Entry 2VJL (X-ray diffraction, 2.00 A resolution); this record covers chains A and B.

[Chain A (and B)]
Name: Formyl-coenzyme A transferase
Organism: Oxalobacter formigenes
Notes: EC 2.8.3.16; chain B of this document is another copy of the same molecule, construct and numbering; everything in this record applies to it too
UniProt: O06644 (FCTA_OXAFO); residue numbers follow UniProt; this construct covers 1-428
Sequence (428 residues; row label = number of the first residue in the row):
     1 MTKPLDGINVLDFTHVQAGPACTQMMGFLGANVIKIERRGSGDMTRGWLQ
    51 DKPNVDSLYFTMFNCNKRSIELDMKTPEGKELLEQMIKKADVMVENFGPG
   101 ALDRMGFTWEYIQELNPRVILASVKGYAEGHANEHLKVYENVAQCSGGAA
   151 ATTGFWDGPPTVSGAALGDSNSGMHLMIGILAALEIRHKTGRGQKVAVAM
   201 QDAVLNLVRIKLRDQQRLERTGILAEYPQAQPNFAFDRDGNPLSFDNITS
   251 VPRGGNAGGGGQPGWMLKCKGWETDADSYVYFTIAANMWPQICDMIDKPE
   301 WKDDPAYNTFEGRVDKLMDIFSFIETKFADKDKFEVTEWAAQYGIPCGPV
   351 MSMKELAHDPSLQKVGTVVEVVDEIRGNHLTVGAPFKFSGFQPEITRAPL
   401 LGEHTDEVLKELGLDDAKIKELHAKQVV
Disordered / not traced: 1
Glycans and other covalent adducts: coenzyme A (COA) linked to Asp169
Differences from the reference sequence: conflict Ile186 (Met in O06644)
Metal / ion sites: Mg2+ site 1: Phe245, Ile248; Mg2+ site 2: Asp294, Asp297
Small-molecule neighbours:
  - coenzyme A (COA), molecule 1: His15, Val16, Gln17, Ala18, Glu37, Arg38, Leu72, Asp73, Met74, Lys75, Asn96, Phe97, Gly98, Ala101, Arg104, Met105, Val124, Lys125, Gly126, Lys137, Val138, Tyr139, Glu140, Met200
  - coenzyme A (COA), molecule 2: Gly260, Gly261, Gln262

[Chain A / chain B interface]
Pairs across the interface (285; chain A residue first):
  Lys3(A) - Lys189(B)  hydrogen bond (backbone-side chain)
  Pro4(A) - Ala182(B)
  Pro4(A) - Glu185(B)
  Pro4(A) - Ile186(B)  hydrophobic
  Pro4(A) - Lys189(B)  hydrogen bond (backbone-side chain)
  Asp6(A) - Lys189(B)
  Gln17(A) - Ile210(B)
  Gln24(A) - Arg209(B)
  Met25(A) - Asn206(B)
  Leu29(A) - Ala182(B)  hydrophobic
  Leu49(A) - Arg213(B)
  Leu49(A) - Arg217(B)  hydrogen bond (backbone-side chain)
  Leu49(A) - Glu226(B)
  Leu49(A) - Gly260(B)
  Leu49(A) - Gly261(B)
  Asp51(A) - Arg220(B)  salt bridge
  Asp51(A) - Thr221(B)
  Leu58(A) - Arg213(B)
  Leu58(A) - Gln216(B)
  Leu58(A) - Arg220(B)
  Tyr59(A) - Arg213(B)
  Tyr59(A) - Gly261(B)
  Met62(A) - Arg209(B)  hydrogen bond (backbone-side chain)
  Met62(A) - Leu212(B)  hydrophobic
  Met62(A) - Arg213(B)
  Met62(A) - Gln216(B)  hydrogen bond
  Phe63(A) - Arg209(B)
  Trp109(A) - Ser389(B)
  Glu129(A) - Val365(B)
  His131(A) - Asp359(B)  salt bridge
  His131(A) - Ser361(B)
  His131(A) - Val365(B)
  Ala132(A) - Ser361(B)  hydrogen bond (backbone-side chain)
  Tyr139(A) - Gln262(B)
  Tyr139(A) - Ala285(B)
  Tyr139(A) - Pro346(B)  hydrophobic
  Asn141(A) - Ala257(B)  hydrogen bond (side chain-backbone)
  Asn141(A) - Gly258(B)
  Asn141(A) - Tyr281(B)  hydrogen bond
  Val142(A) - Gly348(B)
  Cys145(A) - Met266(B)  hydrophobic
  Cys145(A) - Tyr281(B)  hydrophobic
  Cys145(A) - Pro349(B)
  Cys145(A) - Val350(B)  hydrophobic
  Cys145(A) - Met351(B)  hydrogen bond (backbone-backbone)
  Ser146(A) - Met351(B)
  Ser146(A) - Leu356(B)
  Gly147(A) - Leu356(B)
  Gly148(A) - Met351(B)
  Gly148(A) - Met353(B)
  Gly148(A) - Leu356(B)
  Ala151(A) - Asp277(B)
  Ala151(A) - Val350(B)  hydrophobic
  Ala151(A) - Met351(B)
  Thr152(A) - Gly164(B)
  Thr152(A) - Met353(B)
  Thr153(A) - Val162(B)
  Thr153(A) - Ser163(B)
  Thr153(A) - Gly164(B)  hydrogen bond (side chain-backbone)
  Pro159(A) - Asn256(B)
  Pro159(A) - Tyr279(B)  hydrophobic
  Pro160(A) - Asn256(B)  hydrogen bond (backbone-side chain)
  Pro160(A) - Met266(B)
  Pro160(A) - Ala276(B)
  Pro160(A) - Tyr279(B)
  Pro160(A) - Val350(B)  hydrophobic
  Thr161(A) - Asn256(B)
  Val162(A) - Thr153(B)
  Val162(A) - Gly255(B)
  Val162(A) - Asn256(B)  hydrogen bond (backbone-side chain)
  Val162(A) - Met266(B)  hydrophobic
  Ser163(A) - Thr153(B)
  Ser163(A) - Ser163(B)  hydrogen bond
  Gly164(A) - Thr152(B)
  Gly164(A) - Thr153(B)  hydrogen bond (backbone-side chain)
  Gly164(A) - Ile210(B)
  Gly164(A) - Lys211(B)
  Ala165(A) - Leu167(B)  hydrophobic
  Ala165(A) - Leu207(B)
  Ala165(A) - Val208(B)  hydrophobic
  Ala166(A) - Leu207(B)  hydrogen bond (backbone-backbone)
  Leu167(A) - Ser163(B)
  Leu167(A) - Ala165(B)  hydrophobic
  Leu167(A) - Leu167(B)  hydrophobic
  Ser170(A) - Leu207(B)
  Asn171(A) - Leu207(B)
  Met174(A) - His175(B)
  Met174(A) - Ile178(B)
  Met174(A) - Asn206(B)  hydrogen bond
  His175(A) - Met174(B)
  His175(A) - Pro385(B)
  His175(A) - Phe386(B)
  Met177(A) - Ile178(B)  hydrophobic
  Ile178(A) - Met174(B)
  Ile178(A) - Met177(B)  hydrophobic
  Ile178(A) - Ile178(B)  hydrophobic
  Ile178(A) - Leu181(B)
  Ile178(A) - Phe386(B)  hydrophobic
  Gly179(A) - Phe388(B)
  Leu181(A) - Ile178(B)
  Leu181(A) - Leu181(B)  hydrophobic
  Ala182(A) - Pro4(B)
  Ala182(A) - Leu29(B)  hydrophobic
  Ala182(A) - Phe388(B)  hydrophobic
  Leu184(A) - Glu185(B)
  Glu185(A) - Pro4(B)
  Glu185(A) - Leu184(B)
  Glu185(A) - Glu185(B)
  Glu185(A) - His188(B)  salt bridge
  Ile186(A) - Pro4(B)  hydrophobic
  His188(A) - Glu185(B)  salt bridge
  His188(A) - His188(B)
  Lys189(A) - Lys3(B)  hydrogen bond (side chain-backbone)
  Lys189(A) - Pro4(B)  hydrogen bond (side chain-backbone)
  Lys189(A) - Asp6(B)  hydrogen bond (side chain-backbone)
  Thr190(A) - Thr2(B)
  Gln194(A) - Phe388(B)
  Gln194(A) - Ser389(B)
  Gln194(A) - Gly390(B)  hydrogen bond (side chain-backbone)
  Lys195(A) - Lys387(B)
  Lys195(A) - Phe388(B)
  Lys195(A) - Ser389(B)  hydrogen bond (backbone-backbone)
  Val196(A) - Phe386(B)  hydrophobic
  Val196(A) - Lys387(B)
  Val196(A) - Phe388(B)  hydrophobic
  Ala197(A) - Pro385(B)
  Ala197(A) - Phe386(B)
  Ala197(A) - Lys387(B)  hydrogen bond (backbone-backbone)
  Val198(A) - Pro385(B)
  Val198(A) - Phe386(B)  hydrophobic
  Gln201(A) - Leu356(B)
  Gln201(A) - Leu362(B)
  Asp202(A) - Leu362(B)
  Asp202(A) - Thr367(B)  hydrogen bond
  Asp202(A) - Pro385(B)
  Asp202(A) - Lys387(B)
  Leu205(A) - Leu362(B)  hydrophobic
  Leu205(A) - Thr367(B)
  Leu205(A) - Val382(B)
  Asn206(A) - Met25(B)
  Asn206(A) - Met174(B)  hydrogen bond
  Asn206(A) - Val382(B)
  Leu207(A) - Ala165(B)
  Leu207(A) - Ala166(B)  hydrogen bond (backbone-backbone)
  Leu207(A) - Asn171(B)
  Val208(A) - Met353(B)  hydrophobic
  Arg209(A) - Gln24(B)
  Arg209(A) - Met25(B)
  Arg209(A) - Met62(B)  hydrogen bond (side chain-backbone)
  Arg209(A) - Phe63(B)
  Arg209(A) - Thr381(B)  hydrogen bond
  Arg209(A) - Val382(B)  hydrogen bond (side chain-backbone)
  Arg209(A) - Gly383(B)
  Ile210(A) - Gln17(B)
  Ile210(A) - Tyr59(B)  hydrophobic
  Ile210(A) - Gly164(B)
  Lys211(A) - Gly164(B)
  Lys211(A) - Met353(B)
  Leu212(A) - Met62(B)  hydrophobic
  Leu212(A) - Met353(B)
  Leu212(A) - Ala357(B)  hydrophobic
  Leu212(A) - Thr381(B)
  Leu212(A) - Val382(B)  hydrophobic
  Arg213(A) - Leu58(B)
  Arg213(A) - Tyr59(B)
  Arg213(A) - Met62(B)
  Gln215(A) - Met353(B)
  Gln215(A) - Lys354(B)
  Gln216(A) - Leu58(B)
  Gln216(A) - Met62(B)
  Gln216(A) - His379(B)
  Gln216(A) - Leu380(B)  hydrogen bond (side chain-backbone)
  Arg217(A) - Leu49(B)
  Arg217(A) - Leu58(B)
  Glu219(A) - His358(B)  salt bridge
  Arg220(A) - Asp51(B)  salt bridge
  Arg220(A) - Asn378(B)  hydrogen bond (side chain-backbone)
  Arg220(A) - His379(B)
  Thr221(A) - Asp51(B)
  Glu226(A) - Leu49(B)
  Arg238(A) - Trp272(B)
  Arg238(A) - Tyr279(B)
  Ser250(A) - Ser352(B)
  Ser250(A) - Met353(B)  hydrogen bond (side chain-backbone)
  Ser250(A) - Lys354(B)  hydrogen bond (side chain-backbone)
  Val251(A) - Met353(B)  hydrophobic
  Arg253(A) - Ala276(B)  hydrogen bond (side chain-backbone)
  Arg253(A) - Asp277(B)  salt bridge
  Gly255(A) - Val162(B)
  Asn256(A) - Pro159(B)
  Asn256(A) - Pro160(B)  hydrogen bond (side chain-backbone)
  Asn256(A) - Thr161(B)
  Asn256(A) - Val162(B)  hydrogen bond (side chain-backbone)
  Ala257(A) - Asn141(B)  hydrogen bond (backbone-side chain)
  Ala257(A) - Val162(B)
  Gly258(A) - Asn141(B)  hydrogen bond (backbone-side chain)
  Gly260(A) - Gln17(B)
  Gly260(A) - Trp48(B)
  Gly260(A) - Tyr59(B)  hydrogen bond (backbone-side chain)
  Gly261(A) - Trp48(B)
  Gln262(A) - Met44(B)
  Gln262(A) - Trp48(B)
  Met266(A) - Cys145(B)  hydrophobic
  Met266(A) - Pro160(B)
  Met266(A) - Val162(B)  hydrophobic
  Ala276(A) - Pro160(B)
  Ala276(A) - Arg253(B)  hydrogen bond (backbone-side chain)
  Asp277(A) - Ala151(B)
  Asp277(A) - Arg253(B)  salt bridge
  Tyr279(A) - Pro159(B)  hydrophobic
  Tyr279(A) - Pro160(B)
  Tyr281(A) - Asn141(B)  hydrogen bond
  Tyr281(A) - Val142(B)  hydrophobic
  Tyr281(A) - Cys145(B)  hydrophobic
  Gly344(A) - Lys137(B)  hydrogen bond (backbone-side chain)
  Pro349(A) - Cys145(B)
  Pro349(A) - Ser146(B)
  Val350(A) - Cys145(B)  hydrophobic
  Val350(A) - Ala151(B)  hydrophobic
  Val350(A) - Pro160(B)  hydrophobic
  Met351(A) - Cys145(B)  hydrogen bond (backbone-backbone)
  Met351(A) - Ser146(B)
  Met351(A) - Gly148(B)
  Met351(A) - Ala151(B)
  Ser352(A) - Ser250(B)
  Met353(A) - Gly148(B)
  Met353(A) - Thr152(B)
  Met353(A) - Lys211(B)
  Met353(A) - Leu212(B)
  Met353(A) - Gln215(B)
  Met353(A) - Ser250(B)  hydrogen bond (backbone-side chain)
  Met353(A) - Val251(B)  hydrophobic
  Lys354(A) - Gln215(B)
  Lys354(A) - Thr249(B)  hydrogen bond
  Lys354(A) - Ser250(B)  hydrogen bond (backbone-side chain)
  Leu356(A) - Ser146(B)
  Leu356(A) - Gly147(B)
  Leu356(A) - Gly148(B)
  Leu356(A) - Gln201(B)
  Ala357(A) - Leu212(B)  hydrophobic
  His358(A) - Glu219(B)  salt bridge
  Asp359(A) - His131(B)  salt bridge
  Ser361(A) - His131(B)
  Ser361(A) - Ala132(B)  hydrogen bond (side chain-backbone)
  Leu362(A) - Gln201(B)
  Leu362(A) - Asp202(B)
  Leu362(A) - Leu205(B)  hydrophobic
  Lys364(A) - Gly130(B)  hydrogen bond (side chain-backbone)
  Val365(A) - Ala128(B)  hydrophobic
  Val365(A) - Glu129(B)
  Val365(A) - Gly130(B)
  Val365(A) - His131(B)
  Thr367(A) - Asp202(B)  hydrogen bond
  Thr367(A) - Leu205(B)
  Asn378(A) - Arg220(B)  hydrogen bond (backbone-side chain)
  His379(A) - Gln216(B)
  His379(A) - Arg220(B)
  Leu380(A) - Gln216(B)  hydrogen bond (backbone-side chain)
  Thr381(A) - Arg209(B)  hydrogen bond
  Thr381(A) - Leu212(B)
  Val382(A) - Leu205(B)
  Val382(A) - Asn206(B)
  Val382(A) - Arg209(B)  hydrogen bond (backbone-side chain)
  Val382(A) - Leu212(B)  hydrophobic
  Pro385(A) - His175(B)
  Pro385(A) - Ala197(B)
  Pro385(A) - Val198(B)
  Pro385(A) - Asp202(B)
  Pro385(A) - Asn206(B)
  Phe386(A) - His175(B)
  Phe386(A) - Ile178(B)  hydrophobic
  Phe386(A) - Ala197(B)
  Phe386(A) - Val198(B)  hydrophobic
  Lys387(A) - Lys195(B)
  Lys387(A) - Val196(B)
  Lys387(A) - Ala197(B)  hydrogen bond (backbone-backbone)
  Lys387(A) - Asp202(B)
  Phe388(A) - Gly179(B)
  Phe388(A) - Ala182(B)  hydrophobic
  Phe388(A) - Gln194(B)
  Phe388(A) - Lys195(B)
  Phe388(A) - Val196(B)  hydrophobic
  Ser389(A) - Gln194(B)
  Ser389(A) - Lys195(B)  hydrogen bond (side chain-backbone)
  Gly390(A) - Gln194(B)  hydrogen bond (backbone-side chain)
Also at the interface, not in a pair above, chain A (140 interface residues in all): Thr2, Leu5, Trp48, Ala128, Gly130, Ala150, Gly154, Phe155, Ala183, Ala199, Ala203, Thr249, Gly259, Thr283, Met288, Phe310, Thr337, Ala341, Pro346, Cys347, Gly348, Gly383, Phe391
Also at the interface, not in a pair above, chain B (140 interface residues in all): Leu5, Leu136, Tyr139, Glu140, Ala149, Ala150, Gly154, Phe155, Ser170, Ala183, Thr190, Ala199, Ala203, Thr283, Asn287, Phe310, Val368, Phe391

[Overview]
The chain A/chain B interface involves 140 residues from each chain; the contacts include 55 hydrogen bonds
and 10 salt bridges. Among the polar pairs are Asp51(A)-Arg220(B), His131(A)-Asp359(B) and
Glu185(A)-His188(B). Ligands of chain A: coenzyme A. Coenzyme A is covalently linked to Asp169(A).
Chain A and chain B are both Formyl-coenzyme A transferase (Oxalobacter formigenes); the structure, Formyl-CoA
transferase with aspartyl-CoA thioester intermediate derived from formyl-CoA, was determined by X-ray
diffraction, deposited together with 2VJK, 2VJM, 2VJN and 2VJO.
